Entry 8K5A (electron microscopy, 3.30 A resolution); this record covers chains B and D of the 9 polymer chains in the assembly.

== Chain B ==
Protein: DNA-directed RNA polymerase subunit alpha
Organism: Escherichia coli K-12
Notes: EC 2.7.7.6
UniProtKB: P0A7Z4 (RPOA_ECOLI); residues 6-236 here = UniProt positions 6-236
Amino-acid sequence (231 residues; each row starts with the number of its first residue):
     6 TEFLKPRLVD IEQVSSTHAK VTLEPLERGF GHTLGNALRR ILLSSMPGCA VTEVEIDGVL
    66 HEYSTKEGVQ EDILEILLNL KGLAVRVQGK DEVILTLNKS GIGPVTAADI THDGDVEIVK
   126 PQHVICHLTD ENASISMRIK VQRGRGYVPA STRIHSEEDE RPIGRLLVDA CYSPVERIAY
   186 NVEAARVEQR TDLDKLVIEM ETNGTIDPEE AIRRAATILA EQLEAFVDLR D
Not modelled in the structure: 234-236
Curated features (UniProtKB/Swiss-Prot):
  - region: Glu162 to Glu165 (Required for interaction with Crp at class II promoters)
  - mutagenesis: Arg45 (R45C: In rpoA112; temperature-sensitive, blocks RNA polymerase assembly), Glu162 to Glu165 (5-fold decrease in CRP-class II promoter-dependent transcription), Glu165 (E165K: 5-fold decrease in CRP-class II promoter-dependent transcription), Arg191 (R191C: In rpoA101; temperature-sensitive)

== Chain D ==
Protein: DNA-directed RNA polymerase subunit beta'
Organism: Escherichia coli K-12
Notes: EC 2.7.7.6
UniProtKB: P0A8T7 (RPOC_ECOLI); residues 14-1376 here = UniProt positions 14-1376
Amino-acid sequence (1363 residues; row label = number of the first residue in the row):
    14 TEEFDAIKIA LASPDMIRSW SFGEVKKPET INYRTFKPER DGLFCARIFG PVKDYECLCG
    74 KYKRLKHRGV ICEKCGVEVT QTKVRRERMG HIELASPTAH IWFLKSLPSR IGLLLDMPLR
   134 DIERVLYFES YVVIEGGMTN LERQQILTEE QYLDALEEFG DEFDAKMGAE AIQALLKSMD
   194 LEQECEQLRE ELNETNSETK RKKLTKRIKL LEAFVQSGNK PEWMILTVLP VLPPDLRPLV
   254 PLDGGRFATS DLNDLYRRVI NRNNRLKRLL DLAAPDIIVR NEKRMLQEAV DALLDNGRRG
   314 RAITGSNKRP LKSLADMIKG KQGRFRQNLL GKRVDYSGRS VITVGPYLRL HQCGLPKKMA
   374 LELFKPFIYG KLELRGLATT IKAAKKMVER EEAVVWDILD EVIREHPVLL NRAPTLHRLG
   434 IQAFEPVLIE GKAIQLHPLV CAAYNADFDG DQMAVHVPLT LEAQLEARAL MMSTNNILSP
   494 ANGEPIIVPS QDVVLGLYYM TRDCVNAKGE GMVLTGPKEA ERLYRSGLAS LHARVKVRIT
   554 EYEKDANGEL VAKTSLKDTT VGRAILWMIV PKGLPYSIVN QALGKKAISK MLNTCYRILG
   614 LKPTVIFADQ IMYTGFAYAA RSGASVGIDD MVIPEKKHEI ISEAEAEVAE IQEQFQSGLV
   674 TAGERYNKVI DIWAAANDRV SKAMMDNLQT ETVINRDGQE EKQVSFNSIY MMADSGARGS
   734 AAQIRQLAGM RGLMAKPDGS IIETPITANF REGLNVLQYF ISTHGARKGL ADTALKTANS
   794 GYLTRRLVDV AQDLVVTEDD CGTHEGIMMT PVIEGGDVKE PLRDRVLGRV TAEDVLKPGT
   854 ADILVPRNTL LHEQWCDLLE ENSVDAVKVR SVVSCDTDFG VCAHCYGRDL ARGHIINKGE
   914 AIGVIAAQSI GEPGTQLTMR TFHIGGAASR AAAESSIQVK NKGSIKLSNV KSVVNSSGKL
   974 VITSRNTELK LIDEFGRTKE SYKVPYGAVL AKGDGEQVAG GETVANWDPH TMPVITEVSG
  1034 FVRFTDMIDG QTITRQTDEL TGLSSLVVLD SAERTAGGKD LRPALKIVDA QGNDVLIPGT
  1094 DMPAQYFLPG KAIVQLEDGV QISSGDTLAR IPQESGGTKD ITGGLPRVAD LFEARRPKEP
  1154 AILAEISGIV SFGKETKGKR RLVITPVDGS DPYEEMIPKW RQLNVFEGER VERGDVISDG
  1214 PEAPHDILRL RGVHAVTRYI VNEVQDVYRL QGVKINDKHI EVIVRQMLRK ATIVNAGSSD
  1274 FLEGEQVEYS RVKIANRELE ANGKVGATYS RDLLGITKAS LATESFISAA SFQETTRVLT
  1334 EAAVAGKRDE LRGLKENVIV GRLIPAGTGY AYHQDRMRRR AAG
Not modelled in the structure: 933-943
Curated features (UniProtKB/Swiss-Prot):
  - binding site (Zn(2+)): Cys70, Cys72, Cys85, Cys88, Cys814, Cys888, Cys895, Cys898
  - binding site (Mg(2+)): Asp460, Asp462, Asp464
  - modified residue: Lys983 (N6-acetyllysine)
  - mutagenesis: Gln504 (Q504P: Resistant to antibiotics salinamide A and B), Asn690 (N690D: Resistant to antibiotics salinamide A and B), Met697 (M697V: Resistant to antibiotics salinamide A and B), Ala735 (A735T: Resistant to antibiotics salinamide A and B), Arg738 (R738C/H/P/S: Resistant to antibiotics salinamide A and B), Ala748 (A748E: Resistant to antibiotics salinamide A and B), Pro758 (P758S/T: Resistant to antibiotics salinamide A and B), Phe763 (F763C: Resistant to antibiotics salinamide A and B), Ser775 (S775A: Resistant to antibiotics salinamide A and B), Ala779 (A779T/V: Resistant to antibiotics salinamide A and B), Arg780 (R780C: Resistant to antibiotics salinamide A and B), Gly782 (G782A/C: Resistant to antibiotics salinamide A and B), 1 further mutagenesis entry in UniProt

== Chain B / chain D interface ==
Residue-residue contacts - 44 pairs, chain B then chain D:
  Arg44(B) - Arg538(D)  hydrogen bond (side chain-backbone)
  Arg44(B) - Arg634(D)
  Leu48(B) - Arg535(D)
  Leu48(B) - Arg538(D)
  Leu48(B) - Ser539(D)
  Glu80(B) - Arg551(D)  hydrogen bond (backbone-side chain)
  Leu83(B) - Val526(D)  hydrophobic
  Leu83(B) - Leu527(D)
  Leu83(B) - Thr528(D)  hydrogen bond (backbone-side chain)
  Leu83(B) - Arg551(D)
  Asn84(B) - Arg551(D)  hydrogen bond
  Lys86(B) - Thr528(D)
  Gly151(B) - Arg535(D)  hydrogen bond (backbone-side chain)
  Tyr152(B) - Arg535(D)
  Tyr152(B) - Leu536(D)  hydrophobic
  Tyr152(B) - Leu541(D)  hydrophobic
  Pro154(B) - Leu541(D)  hydrophobic
  Cys176(B) - Glu532(D)
  Cys176(B) - Arg535(D)  hydrogen bond
  Tyr177(B) - Arg535(D)
  Ser178(B) - Arg535(D)  hydrogen bond
  Glu181(B) - Lys531(D)
  Glu181(B) - Glu532(D)  hydrogen bond (side chain-backbone)
  Glu181(B) - Glu534(D)
  Glu181(B) - Arg535(D)  salt bridge
  Arg182(B) - Lys531(D)
  Arg182(B) - Glu534(D)  salt bridge
  Arg182(B) - Met581(D)  hydrogen bond
  Ile183(B) - Glu534(D)
  Tyr185(B) - Arg538(D)
  Arg191(B) - Trp409(D)
  Arg191(B) - Asp410(D)  salt bridge
  Arg191(B) - Asp413(D)  salt bridge
  Glu193(B) - Ala406(D)
  Glu193(B) - Trp409(D)
  Gln194(B) - Lys370(D)  hydrogen bond (backbone-side chain)
  Gln194(B) - Glu404(D)  hydrogen bond (side chain-backbone)
  Gln194(B) - Glu405(D)
  Gln194(B) - Ala406(D)
  Gln194(B) - Trp409(D)  hydrogen bond
  Gln194(B) - Glu443(D)
  Thr196(B) - Lys370(D)  hydrogen bond
  Thr196(B) - Glu443(D)  hydrogen bond
  Glu206(B) - Lys531(D)  salt bridge
Also at the interface, not in a pair above, chain B (23 interface residues in all): Leu79, Val180
Also at the interface, not in a pair above, chain D (25 interface residues in all): Leu441, Pro530, Leu569

== In short ==
23 residues of chain B and 25 residues of chain D are in contact, with 14 hydrogen bonds and 5 salt bridges.
Polar pairs include Glu181(B)-Arg535(D), Arg182(B)-Glu534(D) and Arg191(B)-Asp410(D).
Here chain B is DNA-directed RNA polymerase subunit alpha and chain D is DNA-directed RNA polymerase subunit
beta', both from Escherichia coli K-12. Entry 8K5A (The cryo-EM map of open TIEA-TEC complex) was determined
by electron microscopy.
